5V7X - chains A and B; structure by X-ray diffraction, 3.14 A resolution.

Chain A:
Name: Unconventional myosin-Ib
Source organism: Rattus norvegicus
UniProtKB: Q05096 (MYO1B_RAT); residues 1-728 here = UniProt positions 1-728
Chain sequence (752 residues; each row starts with the number of its first residue):
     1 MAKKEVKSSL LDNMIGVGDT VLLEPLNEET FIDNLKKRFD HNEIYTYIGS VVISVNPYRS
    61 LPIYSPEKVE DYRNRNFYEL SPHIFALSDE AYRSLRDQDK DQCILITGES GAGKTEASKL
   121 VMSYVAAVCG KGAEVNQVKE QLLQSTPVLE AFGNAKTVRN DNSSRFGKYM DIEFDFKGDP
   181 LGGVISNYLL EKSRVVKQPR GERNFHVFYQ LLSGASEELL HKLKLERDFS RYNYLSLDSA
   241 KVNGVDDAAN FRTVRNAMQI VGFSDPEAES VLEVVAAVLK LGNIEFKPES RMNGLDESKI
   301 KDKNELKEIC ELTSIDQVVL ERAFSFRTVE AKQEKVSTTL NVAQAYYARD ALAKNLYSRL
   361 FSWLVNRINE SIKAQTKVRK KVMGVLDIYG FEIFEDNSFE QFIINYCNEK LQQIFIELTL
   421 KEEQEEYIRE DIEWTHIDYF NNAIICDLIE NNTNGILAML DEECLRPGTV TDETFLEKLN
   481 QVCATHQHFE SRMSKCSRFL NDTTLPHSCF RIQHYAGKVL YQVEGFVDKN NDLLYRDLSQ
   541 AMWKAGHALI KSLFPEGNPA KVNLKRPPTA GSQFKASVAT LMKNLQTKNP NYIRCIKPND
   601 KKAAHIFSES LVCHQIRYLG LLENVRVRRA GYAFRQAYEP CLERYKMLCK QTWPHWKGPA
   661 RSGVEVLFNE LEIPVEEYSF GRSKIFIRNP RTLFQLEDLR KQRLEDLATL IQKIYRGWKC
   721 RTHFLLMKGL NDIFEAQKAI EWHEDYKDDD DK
Not modelled in the structure: 1-4, 292-293, 331-335, 496-497, 735-752
Sequence notes: expression tag (729-752)
Curated features (UniProtKB/Swiss-Prot):
  - region: Tyr592 to Asn599 (Actin-binding)
  - binding site (ATP): Gly108 to Thr115
  - modified residue: Ser60 (Phosphoserine)
  - cross-link: Lys287 (Glycyl lysine isopeptide (Lys-Gly) (interchain with G-Cter in SUMO1))
From the paper describing this entry:
  - post-translational modification sites: Ser508 (citing earlier work)

Chain B:
Name: Calmodulin-1
Source organism: Homo sapiens
UniProtKB: P0DP23 (CALM1_HUMAN); residues 0-148 here correspond to UniProt positions 1-149 (UniProt number = residue number + 1)
Chain sequence (149 residues; numbered 0 to 148; the number before each row is that of its first residue; numbering starts at 0):
     0 MADQLTEEQI AEFKEAFSLF DKDGDGTITT KELGTVMRSL GQNPTEAELQ DMINEVDADG
    60 NGTIDFPEFL TMMARKMKDT DSEEEIREAF RVFDKDGNGY ISAAELRHVM TNLGEKLTDE
   120 EVDEMIREAD IDGDGQVNYE EFVQMMTAK
Not modelled in the structure: 0, 130-132
Curated features (UniProtKB/Swiss-Prot):
  - binding site (Ca(2+)): Asp20, Asp22, Asp24, Thr26, Glu31, Asp56, Asp58, Asn60, Thr62, Glu67, Asp93, Asp95, Asn97, Tyr99, Glu104, Asp129, Asp131, Asp133, Gln135, Glu140
  - modified residue: Ala1 (N-acetylalanine), Lys21 (N6-acetyllysine), Thr44 (Phosphothreonine), Ser81 (Phosphoserine), Lys94 (N6-acetyllysine), Tyr99 (Phosphotyrosine), Ser101 (Phosphoserine), Thr110 (Phosphothreonine), Lys115 (N6,N6,N6-trimethyllysine), Tyr138 (Phosphotyrosine)
  - cross-link: Lys21 (Glycyl lysine isopeptide (Lys-Gly) (interchain with G-Cter in SUMO2))

Interface between chain A and chain B:
Contacting residue pairs (64):
  Lys7(A) with Arg90(B), hydrogen bond (side chain-backbone); Asp93(B), hydrogen bond (side chain-backbone); Lys94(B); Asp95(B)
  Lys646(A) with Glu87(B), salt bridge
  Trp653(A) with Glu84(B); Glu87(B); Ala88(B)
  Pro654(A) with Glu83(B); Glu84(B); Glu87(B)
  His655(A) with Glu87(B)
  Leu704(A) with Val91(B), hydrophobic
  Glu705(A) with Asn111(B); Leu112(B); Gly113(B), hydrogen bond (side chain-backbone)
  Leu707(A) with Ala88(B), hydrophobic; Val91(B), hydrophobic
  Ala708(A) with Met109(B); Leu112(B)
  Thr709(A) with Thr44(B); Gly113(B); Glu114(B)
  Leu710(A) with Ile85(B), hydrophobic
  Ile711(A) with Ala88(B); Phe89(B), hydrophobic; Met109(B), hydrophobic
  Gln712(A) with Met109(B); Leu112(B), hydrogen bond (side chain-backbone); Gly113(B); Glu114(B), hydrogen bond (side chain-backbone); Leu116(B)
  Lys713(A) with Asn42(B); Thr44(B)
  Ile714(A) with Asn42(B); Asp80(B); Ile85(B), hydrophobic; Met145(B)
  Tyr715(A) with Glu120(B); Glu123(B); Met124(B), hydrogen bond (side chain-backbone); Met145(B), hydrophobic
  Arg716(A) with Arg37(B); Glu45(B), salt bridge; Glu114(B), salt bridge; Lys115(B), hydrogen bond (side chain-backbone); Leu116(B); Glu120(B), salt bridge
  Gly717(A) with Arg37(B); Gln41(B); Asn42(B)
  Trp718(A) with Met144(B), hydrophobic; Met145(B)
  Lys719(A) with Glu120(B), salt bridge
  Cys720(A) with Thr34(B); Arg37(B)
  Arg721(A) with Arg37(B); Ser38(B); Gly40(B); Lys148(B)
  Phe724(A) with Ala15(B), hydrophobic; Leu18(B), hydrophobic; Ser38(B)
  Met727(A) with Leu18(B), hydrophobic
Interface residues without a listed pair, chain A (29 interface residues in all): Glu5, Val6, Met647, Arg700, Lys728
Interface residues without a listed pair, chain B (42 interface residues in all): Glu14, Leu39, Pro43, Phe92, Val108, Glu127, Phe141

Summary:
29 residues of chain A and 42 residues of chain B are in contact; the contacts include 7 hydrogen bonds and 5
salt bridges. Polar contacts include Lys646(A)-Glu87(B), Arg716(A)-Glu45(B) and Arg716(A)-Glu114(B). Curated
annotation (UniProt) lists 8 ATP-binding residues on chain A; 20 Ca2+-binding residues on chain B. The paper
reports a modification site at Ser508(A).
Chain A is Unconventional myosin-Ib (Rattus norvegicus) and chain B is Calmodulin-1 (Homo sapiens); the
structure, Crystal Structure of Myosin 1b residues 1-728 with bound sulfate and Calmodulin, was determined by
X-ray diffraction.
